PDB entry 8DVD | electron microscopy, 4.12 A resolution (low resolution: residue-level contacts below are approximate; hydrogen-bond / salt-bridge calls are withheld) | chains H and L of the 8 polymer chains in the assembly

[Chain H]
Molecule: PGT145 Heavy
Organism: Homo sapiens
Amino-acid sequence (244 residues; each row starts with the number of its first residue; note: 2 numbers in that range are skipped by the numbering (no residue carries them; nothing is unmodelled there); a row labelled like 52A-52C holds insertion residues (52A, then the next letters in order)):
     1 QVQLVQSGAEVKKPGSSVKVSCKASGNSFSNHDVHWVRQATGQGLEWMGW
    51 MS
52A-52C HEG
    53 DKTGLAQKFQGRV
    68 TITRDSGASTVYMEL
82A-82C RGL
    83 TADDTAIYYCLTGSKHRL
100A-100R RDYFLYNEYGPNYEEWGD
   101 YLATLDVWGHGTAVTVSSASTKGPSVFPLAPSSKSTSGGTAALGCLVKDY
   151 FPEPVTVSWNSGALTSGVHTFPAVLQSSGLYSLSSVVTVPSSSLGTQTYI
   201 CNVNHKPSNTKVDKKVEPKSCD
Disordered / not traced: 119-222
Modified / non-standard residues: Tyr100F (O-sulfo-L-tyrosine; TYS); Tyr100I (O-sulfo-L-tyrosine; TYS)
Disulfides: Cys22-Cys92

[Chain L]
Molecule: PGT145 Light
Organism: Homo sapiens
Amino-acid sequence (219 residues; each row starts with the number of its first residue; a row labelled like 27A-27E holds insertion residues (27A, then the next letters in order)):
     1 EVVITQSPLFLPVTPGEAASLSCKCSH
27A-27E SLQHS
    28 TGANYLAWYLQRPGQTPRLLIHLATHRASGVPDRFSGSGSGTDFTLKISR
    78 VESDDVGTYYCMQGLHSPWTFGQGTKVEIKRTVAAPSVFIFPPSDEQLKS
   128 GTASVVCLLNNFYPREAKVQWKVDNALQSGNSQESVTEQDSKDSTYSLSS
   178 TLTLSKADYEKHKVYACEVTHQGLSSPVTKSFNRGEC
Disordered / not traced: 1, 108-214
Disulfides: Cys23-Cys88

[How chain H and chain L interact]
Residue-residue contacts (27):
  Val37(H) with Phe98(L)
  Gly44(H) with Tyr87(L)
  Leu45(H) with Gln38(L); Pro44(L); Tyr87(L); Phe98(L)
  Glu46(H) with Phe98(L)
  Trp47(H) with Pro95(L); Trp96(L); Phe98(L)
  Ala58(H) with Pro95(L)
  Gln59(H) with Pro95(L)
  His98(H) with Tyr32(L)
  Asp100B(H) with Ser27E(L)
  Asp100R(H) with Trp96(L)
  Tyr101(H) with Ser27E(L); Thr28(L); Tyr32(L); Gly91(L); Leu92(L)
  Leu102(H) with Tyr32(L); Gly91(L)
  Ala103(H) with Tyr32(L)
  Leu105(H) with Tyr36(L); Leu46(L)
  Trp108(H) with Tyr36(L); Pro44(L)
Other interface residues (no listed pair), chain H (21 interface residues in all): Gln43, Trp50, Leu57, Leu100, Asp106, Gly109
Other interface residues (no listed pair), chain L (17 interface residues in all): Ala34, Thr43, Leu50, His93

[Overview]
21 residues of chain H and 17 residues of chain L are in contact.
Here chain H is PGT145 Heavy and chain L is PGT145 Light, both from Homo sapiens. Entry 8DVD (Cryo-EM
structure of SIVmac239 SOS-2P Env trimer in complex with human bNAb PGT145) was determined by electron
microscopy.
